Entry 4UI2 (X-ray diffraction, 3.15 A resolution); this record covers chains B and C of the 4 polymer chains in the assembly.

Chain B:
Protein: Bone morphogenetic protein 2, BMP2
From: Homo sapiens
Notes: fragment: c-terminal domain signaling domain
Reference sequence: P12643 (BMP2_HUMAN); numbering as in UniProt (aligned over 283-396)
Chain sequence (114 residues; row label = number of the first residue in the row):
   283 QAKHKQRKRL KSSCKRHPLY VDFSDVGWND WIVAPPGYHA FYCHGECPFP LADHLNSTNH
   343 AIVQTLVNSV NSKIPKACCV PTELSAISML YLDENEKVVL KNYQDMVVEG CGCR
Unresolved in the structure: 283-292
Disulfide bonds: Cys360 forms a disulfide with the same residue of a neighbouring copy of this chain
Disulfide bonds: Cys296-Cys361, Cys325-Cys393, Cys329-Cys395
Ligand contacts:
  - s,r meso-tartaric acid (SRT), molecule 1: Arg298, His299, Pro300, Phe323
  - s,r meso-tartaric acid (SRT), molecule 2: Asn341, Lys383, Asn384, Tyr385, Gln386
Swiss-Prot annotation at these positions:
  - glycosylation: Asn338 (N-linked (GlcNAc...) (high mannose) asparagine)

Chain C:
Protein: Repulsive guidance molecule C, rgmc, hemojuvelin
From: Homo sapiens
Reference sequence: Q6NW40 (RGMB_HUMAN); residue numbers follow UniProt; this construct covers 50-168
Chain sequence (122 residues; row label = number of the first residue in the row):
    47 ETGQPAQCRI QKCTTDFVSL TSHLNSAVDG FDSEFCKALR AYAGCTQRTS KACRGNLVYH
   107 SAVLGISDLM SQRNCSKDGP TSSTNPEVTH DPCNYHSHAG AREHRRGDQN PPSYLFCGLF
   167 GD
Unresolved in the structure: 47-51, 70-77, 123-136, 143-157
Differences from the reference sequence: expression tag (47-49)
Disulfide bonds: Cys54-Cys99, Cys59-Cys91, Cys82-Cys121
Ligand contacts: s,r meso-tartaric acid (SRT): Gly101, Asn102, Leu103
Swiss-Prot annotation at these positions:
  - site: Asp168 (Cleavage)
  - glycosylation: Asn120 (N-linked (GlcNAc...) asparagine)

How chain B and chain C interact:
Residue-residue contacts - 16 pairs, chain B then chain C:
  Val308(B) with Leu110(C)
  Gly309(B) with Leu110(C)
  Trp310(B) with Leu103(C), hydrophobic; His106(C); Leu110(C)
  Trp313(B) with Arg100(C); Gly101(C); His106(C)
  Tyr373(B) with Arg100(C); Gly101(C)
  Leu374(B) with Arg100(C), hydrogen bond (backbone-side chain)
  Asp375(B) with Arg100(C), hydrogen bond (backbone-side chain)
  Glu376(B) with Lys97(C); Arg100(C), salt bridge
  Tyr385(B) with Gly101(C), hydrogen bond (side chain-backbone)
  Met388(B) with Leu103(C), hydrophobic
Other interface residues (no listed pair), chain B (11 interface residues in all): Met371
Other interface residues (no listed pair), chain C (7 interface residues in all): Ser107

Summary:
11 residues of chain B face 7 of chain C across their interface, with 3 hydrogen bonds and 1 salt bridge.
Polar pairs include Glu376(B)-Arg100(C), Leu374(B)-Arg100(C) and Asp375(B)-Arg100(C). One s,r meso-tartaric
acid molecule is bound between chain B and chain C.
Here chain B is Bone morphogenetic protein 2, BMP2 and chain C is Repulsive guidance molecule C, rgmc,
hemojuvelin, both from Homo sapiens. Entry 4UI2 (Crystal structure of the ternary RGMB-BMP2-NEO1 complex) was
determined by X-ray diffraction, deposited together with 4UHY, 4UI0 and 4UI1.
